PDB entry 5ZXH | X-ray diffraction, 2.80 A resolution | chains D and E of the 6 polymer chains in the assembly

# Chain D
Molecule: Tubulin beta-2B chain
Organism: Bos taurus
UniProt: Q6B856 (TBB2B_BOVIN); numbering as in UniProt (aligned over 1-445)
Chain sequence (445 residues; each row starts with the number of its first residue):
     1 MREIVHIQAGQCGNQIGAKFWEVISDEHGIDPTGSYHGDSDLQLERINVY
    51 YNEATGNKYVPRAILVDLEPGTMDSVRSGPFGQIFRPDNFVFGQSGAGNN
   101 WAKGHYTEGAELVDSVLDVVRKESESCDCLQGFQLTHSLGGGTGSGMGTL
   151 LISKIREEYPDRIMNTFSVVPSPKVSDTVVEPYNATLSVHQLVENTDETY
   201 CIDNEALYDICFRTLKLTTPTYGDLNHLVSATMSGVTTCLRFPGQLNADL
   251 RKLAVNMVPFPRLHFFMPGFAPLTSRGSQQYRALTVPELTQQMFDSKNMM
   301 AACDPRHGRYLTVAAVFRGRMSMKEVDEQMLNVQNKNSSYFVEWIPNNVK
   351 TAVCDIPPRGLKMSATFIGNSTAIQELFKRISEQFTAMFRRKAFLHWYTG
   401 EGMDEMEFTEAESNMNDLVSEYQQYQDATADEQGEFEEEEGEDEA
Unresolved in the structure: 274-283, 432-445
Construct notes: engineered mutation V170 (Met in Q6B856), V316 (Ile in Q6B856)
Small-molecule neighbours:
  - 9LX (2-(6-fluoro-3-{[(4-methoxyphenyl)methyl]amino}imidazo[1,2-a]pyridin-2-yl)phenol): V236, C239, L240, L246, A248, D249, K252, L253, N256, M257, V313, A314, A315, V316, N348, K350, T351, A352, I368
  - GTP (guanosine-5'-triphosphate): G10, Q11, C12, Q15, I16, D67, A97, G98, N99, S138, G140, G141, G142, T143, G144, S145, V169, P171, V175, S176, E181, N204, L207, Y222, L225, N226
UniProt features mapped onto this chain:
  - motif: M1 to I4 (MREI motif)
  - binding site (GTP): Q11, E69, S138, G142, T143, G144, N204, N226
  - binding site (Mg(2+)): E69
  - modified residue: S40 (Phosphoserine), T55 (Phosphothreonine), K58 (N6-acetyllysine), S172 (Phosphoserine), T285 (Phosphothreonine), T290 (Phosphothreonine), R318 (Omega-N-methylarginine), E438 (5-glutamyl polyglutamate)
  - cross-link (Glycyl lysine isopeptide (Lys-Gly)): K58 (interchain with G-Cter in ubiquitin), K324 (interchain with G-Cter in ubiquitin)

# Chain E
Molecule: Stathmin-4
Organism: Rattus norvegicus
UniProt: P63043 (STMN4_RAT); residues 5-145 here correspond to UniProt positions 49-189 (UniProt number = residue number + 44)
Chain sequence (143 residues; numbered 3 to 145; the number before each row is that of its first residue):
     3 MADMEVIELNKCTSGQSFEVILKPPSFDGVPEFNASLPRRRDPSLEEIQK
    53 KLEAAEERRKYQEAELLKHLAEKREHEREVIQKAIEENNNFIKMAKEKLA
   103 QKMESNKENREAHLAAMLERLQEKDKHAEEVRKNKELKEEASR
Unresolved in the structure: 3-5, 28-43, 142-145
Construct notes: expression tag (3-4)
UniProt features mapped onto this chain:
  - modified residue: S46 (Phosphoserine)

# Chain D / chain E interface
Residue-residue contacts (25):
  Y106(D) with H129(E), hydrogen bond; A130(E), hydrophobic; V133(E), hydrophobic; R134(E), hydrogen bond (backbone-side chain)
  A110(D) with R134(E)
  S153(D) with L123(E); K126(E)
  K154(D) with D127(E), salt bridge
  R156(D) with L123(E)
  E157(D) with L120(E); L123(E); Q124(E); D127(E)
  P160(D) with M119(E), hydrophobic; L120(E), hydrophobic
  Q191(D) with K126(E), hydrogen bond
  N195(D) with L123(E)
  T399(D) with K140(E), hydrogen bond (backbone-side chain)
  G400(D) with K137(E)
  E401(D) with V133(E); K137(E), salt bridge
  G402(D) with V133(E); N136(E)
  M403(D) with V133(E)
  E407(D) with H129(E), salt bridge
Interface residues without a listed pair, chain D (18 interface residues in all): H105, T107, D161
Interface residues without a listed pair, chain E (15 interface residues in all): R112, L116

# In short
The interface between chain D and chain E involves 18 residues on one side and 15 on the other, with 4
hydrogen bonds and 3 salt bridges. Polar contacts include K154(D)-D127(E), E401(D)-K137(E) and
E407(D)-H129(E). Bound to chain D: GTP and compound 9LX.
Here chain D is Tubulin beta-2B chain (Bos taurus) and chain E is Stathmin-4 (Rattus norvegicus). Entry 5ZXH
(The structure of MT189-tubulin complex) was determined by X-ray diffraction.
